PDB entry 4WXY | X-ray diffraction, 2.70 A resolution | chains G and K of the 12 polymer chains in the assembly

== Chain G (and K) ==
Name: Pyridoxal biosynthesis lyase PdxS
From: Geobacillus kaustophilus
Notes: EC 4.-.-.-; chain K of this document is another copy of the same molecule, construct and numbering; everything in this record applies to it too
UniProt: Q5L3Y2 (PDXS_GEOKA); numbering as in UniProt (aligned over 1-294)
Chain sequence (304 residues; numbered -9 to 294; the number before each row is that of its first residue; numbers below 1 keep their minus sign (Glu-9 is residue -9)):
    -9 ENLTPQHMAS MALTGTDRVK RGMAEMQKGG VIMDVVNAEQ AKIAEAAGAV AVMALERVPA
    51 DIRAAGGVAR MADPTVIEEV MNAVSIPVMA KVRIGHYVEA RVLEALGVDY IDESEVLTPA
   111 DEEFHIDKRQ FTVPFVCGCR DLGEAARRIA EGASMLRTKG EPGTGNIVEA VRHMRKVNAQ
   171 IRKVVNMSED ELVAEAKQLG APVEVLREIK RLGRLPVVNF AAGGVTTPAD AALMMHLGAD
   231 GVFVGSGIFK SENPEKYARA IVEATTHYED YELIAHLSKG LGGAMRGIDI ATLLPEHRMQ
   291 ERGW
Unresolved in the structure: -9 to 0, 291-294
Modified residues: Lys81 ((2S)-2-azanyl-6-[[(3R,4R)-3,4-bis(oxidanyl)-2-oxidanylidene-5-phosphonooxy-pentyl]amino]hexanoic acid; L5P)
Construct notes: expression tag (-9 to 0); conflict Thr216 (Ala in Q5L3Y2)
Curated features (UniProtKB/Swiss-Prot):
  - binding site (D-ribose 5-phosphate): Asp24, Gly153, Gly214, Gly235, Ser236
  - binding site (D-glyceraldehyde 3-phosphate): Arg165

== Interface between chain G and chain K ==
Residue-residue contacts (49):
  Gly57(G) with Arg276(K); Gly277(K)
  Val58(G) with Thr154(K); Gly155(K); Asn156(K); Arg276(K), hydrogen bond (backbone-backbone); Gly277(K); Ile278(K)
  Arg60(G) with Gly155(K), hydrogen bond (side chain-backbone); Thr216(K); Thr217(K); Met275(K), hydrogen bond (side chain-backbone)
  Asp63(G) with Lys269(K); Gly272(K)
  Pro64(G) with Ser268(K)
  Thr65(G) with Lys269(K), hydrogen bond (side chain-backbone)
  Glu68(G) with Lys269(K), salt bridge
  Arg83(G) with Ile157(K); Asp220(K), salt bridge
  His86(G) with Ile157(K); Ala219(K); Asp220(K), salt bridge; Leu223(K)
  Tyr87(G) with Leu223(K); His226(K); Tyr261(K)
  Val88(G) with Ala219(K); Ala222(K); Leu223(K)
  Arg91(G) with Tyr261(K)
  Val92(G) with Ile264(K), hydrophobic
  Ala95(G) with Tyr261(K); Glu262(K)
  Thr108(G) with Asn156(K)
  Pro109(G) with Asn156(K); Val158(K)
  Ala110(G) with Ile157(K), hydrophobic; Val158(K); Val161(K)
  Asp111(G) with Val161(K); Arg165(K), salt bridge
  Glu112(G) with Val158(K); Glu159(K); Arg162(K), salt bridge
  Phe114(G) with Arg165(K)
  Leu284(G) with Asp279(K); Ile280(K), hydrophobic; Ala281(K), hydrophobic
  Arg288(G) with Asp279(K), salt bridge
Interface residues without a listed pair, chain G (26 interface residues in all): Gly85, Glu89, Leu96, Glu113
Interface residues without a listed pair, chain K (32 interface residues in all): Ala265, Gly270, Ala274

== In short ==
26 residues of chain G and 32 residues of chain K are in contact, with 4 hydrogen bonds and 6 salt bridges.
Polar contacts include Glu68(G)-Lys269(K), Arg83(G)-Asp220(K) and His86(G)-Asp220(K). From UniProt: 5 D-ribose
5-phosphate-binding residues and D-glyceraldehyde 3-phosphate-binding residue Arg165(G) on chain G.
Both chains are Pyridoxal biosynthesis lyase PdxS (Geobacillus kaustophilus). Entry 4WXY (PLPS (inactive
glutaminase mutant) co-crystallized with glutamine and R5P) was determined by X-ray diffraction together with
4WXZ from the same study.
